Entry 9NE6 (electron microscopy, 3.11 A resolution); this record covers chains C and D of the 6 polymer chains in the assembly.

== Chain C (and D) ==
Name: Proliferating cell nuclear antigen
Organism: Homo sapiens
Notes: chain D of this document is another copy of the same molecule, construct and numbering; everything in this record applies to it too
Reference sequence: P12004 (PCNA_HUMAN); residues 1-261 here = UniProt positions 1-261
Amino-acid sequence (261 residues; numbered 1 to 261; the number before each row is that of its first residue):
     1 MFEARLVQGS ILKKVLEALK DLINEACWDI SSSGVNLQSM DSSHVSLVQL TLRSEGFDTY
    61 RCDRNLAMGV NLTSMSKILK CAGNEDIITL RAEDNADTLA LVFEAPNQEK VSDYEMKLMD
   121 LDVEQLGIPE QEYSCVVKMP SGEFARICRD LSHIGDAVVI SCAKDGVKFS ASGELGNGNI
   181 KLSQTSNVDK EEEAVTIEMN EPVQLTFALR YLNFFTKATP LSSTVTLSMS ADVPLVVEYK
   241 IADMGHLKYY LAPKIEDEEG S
Curated features (UniProtKB/Swiss-Prot):
  - DNA-binding region: Arg61 to Lys80
  - modified residue: Lys14 (N6-acetyllysine), Lys77 (N6-acetyllysine), Lys80 (N6-acetyllysine), Tyr211 (Phosphotyrosine), Lys248 (N6-acetyllysine)
  - cross-link (Glycyl lysine isopeptide (Lys-Gly)): Lys164 (interchain with G-Cter in SUMO2), Lys254 (interchain with G-Cter in SUMO2)

== How chain C and chain D interact ==
Residue-residue contacts (22; chain C residue first):
  Cys81(C) with Arg146(D); Asp150(D), hydrogen bond
  Glu109(C) with Leu182(D); Ser183(D)
  Lys110(C) with Glu143(D); Arg146(D); Ile147(D); Ile180(D); Leu182(D)
  Val111(C) with Ile180(D); Lys181(D)
  Ser112(C) with Asn179(D); Ile180(D)
  Asp113(C) with Gly178(D); Asn179(D), hydrogen bond (backbone-backbone)
  Tyr114(C) with Asp150(D), hydrogen bond; Asn177(D); Gly178(D); Ile180(D)
  Glu115(C) with Asn177(D), hydrogen bond
  Met116(C) with Leu175(D), hydrophobic
  Lys117(C) with Asn177(D)
Interface residues without a listed pair, chain C (15 interface residues in all): Ser74, Lys77, Ile78, Phe103, Asn107
Interface residues without a listed pair, chain D (18 interface residues in all): Leu151, His153, Ile154, Gly176, Glu193, Val195

== Overview ==
The interface between chain C and chain D involves 15 residues on one side and 18 on the other, with 4
hydrogen bonds. Polar contacts include Cys81(C)-Asp150(D), Tyr114(C)-Asp150(D) and Glu115(C)-Asn177(D).
Both chains are Proliferating cell nuclear antigen (Homo sapiens). Entry 9NE6 (Human polymerase epsilon bound
to PCNA and DNA with an in-situ-generated mismatch in the mismatch-editing state) was determined by electron
microscopy (same publication as 9NE7, 9NE8, 9NE9 and 9NEA).
